PDB entry 1U40 | X-ray diffraction, 2.80 A resolution | chain A

Chain A:
Molecule: 2-C-methyl-D-erythritol 2,4-cyclodiphosphate synthase
Source organism: Escherichia coli
Notes: EC 4.6.1.12
UniProtKB: P62617 (ISPF_ECOLI); residues 1-159 here = UniProt positions 1-159
Chain sequence (159 residues; row label = number of the first residue in the row):
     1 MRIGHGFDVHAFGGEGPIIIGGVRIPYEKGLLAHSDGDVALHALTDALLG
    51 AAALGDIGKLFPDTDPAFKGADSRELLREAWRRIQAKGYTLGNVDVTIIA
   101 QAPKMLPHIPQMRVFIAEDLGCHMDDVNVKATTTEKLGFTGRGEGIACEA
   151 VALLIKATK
Unresolved in the structure: 156-159
Metal / ion sites: Zn2+: Asp-8, His-10, His-42 (together with 4-diphosphocytidyl-2-C-methyl-D-erythritol)
Small-molecule neighbours: 4-diphosphocytidyl-2-C-methyl-D-erythritol (CDM): Asp-8, His-10, His-34, Ser-35, His-42, Asp-56, Ile-57, Gly-58, Lys-59, Phe-61, Pro-62, Asp-63, Phe-68, Leu-76, Ala-100, Gln-101, Ala-102, Pro-103, Lys-104, Met-105, Leu-106, Ala-131, Thr-132, Thr-133, Glu-135
Swiss-Prot annotation at these positions:
  - binding site (4-CDP-2-C-methyl-D-erythritol 2-phosphate): Asp-8 to His-10, His-34, Ser-35, Asp-56 to Gly-58, Phe-61 to Asp-65, Ala-100 to Leu-106, Thr-132 to Glu-135, Phe-139, Arg-142
  - binding site (a divalent metal cation): Asp-8, His-10, His-42
  - site (Transition state stabilizer): His-34, Thr-133
  - mutagenesis: Asp-8 (D8S: Loss of activity), His-42 (H42S: Loss of activity), Asp-56 (D56S: 35% decrease of activity), Arg-142 (R142M: Little effect on the overall structure; when associated with L-144), Glu-144 (E144L: Little effect on the overall structure; when associated with M-142)

In short:
Chain A binds 4-diphosphocytidyl-2-C-methyl-D-erythritol. Asp-8, His-10 and His-42 coordinate Zn2+. UniProt
lists 26 residues binding 4-CDP-2-C-methyl-D-erythritol 2-phosphate, 3 divalent metal cation-binding residues
and 5 mutagenesis sites.
Chain A is 2-C-methyl-D-erythritol 2,4-cyclodiphosphate synthase (Escherichia coli); the structure, IspF with
4-diphosphocytidyl-2C-methyl-D-erythritol, was determined by X-ray diffraction (same publication as 1JY8,
1U3L, 1U3P and 1U43).
